6WSJ - chains A and I; structure by X-ray diffraction, 1.70 A resolution.

== Chain A ==
Protein: Hdac6 protein
From: Danio rerio
UniProtKB: A7YT55 (A7YT55_DANRE); residues 440-798 here correspond to UniProt positions 288-646 (UniProt number = residue number - 152)
Amino-acid sequence (364 residues; numbered 435 to 798; the number before each row is that of its first residue):
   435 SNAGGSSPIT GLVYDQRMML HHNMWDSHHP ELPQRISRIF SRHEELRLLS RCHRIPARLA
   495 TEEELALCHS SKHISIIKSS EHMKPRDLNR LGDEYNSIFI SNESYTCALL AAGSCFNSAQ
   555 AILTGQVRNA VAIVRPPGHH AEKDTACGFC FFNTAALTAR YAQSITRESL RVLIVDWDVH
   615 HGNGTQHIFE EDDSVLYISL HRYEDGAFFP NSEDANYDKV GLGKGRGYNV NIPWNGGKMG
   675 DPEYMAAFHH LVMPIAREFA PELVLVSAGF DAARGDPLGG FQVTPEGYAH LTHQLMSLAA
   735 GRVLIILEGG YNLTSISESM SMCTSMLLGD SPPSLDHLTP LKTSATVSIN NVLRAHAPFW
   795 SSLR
Not modelled in the structure: 435-441, 769-772
Differences from the reference sequence: expression tag (435-439)
Bound ions: K+ site 1: Asp610, Asp612, His614, Ser633, Leu634; Zn2+: Asp612, His614, Asp705 (shared with U2M_5(I) of chain I); K+ site 2: Phe623, Asp626, Val629, Tyr662

== Chain I ==
Protein: cyclopeptide des4.3.1
Amino-acid sequence (8 residues; each row starts with the number of its first residue):
     1 ASDRXFXK
Covalent attachments: covalent link Ala1-Lys8
Modified / non-standard residues: Ala1 (D-alanine; DAL); Ser2 (D-serine; DSN); Arg4 (D-arginine; DAR); U2M ((2S)-2-amino-7-sulfanylheptanoic acid) at position 5, DNE (D-norleucine) at position 7
Bound ions: Zn2+: U2M_5 (shared with Asp612(A), His614(A), Asp705(A) of chain A)

== How chain A and chain I interact ==
Residue-residue contacts (20):
  His463(A) - Phe6(I)
  Pro464(A) - Phe6(I)
  Asn530(A) - Arg4(I)
  Ser531(A) - Asp3(I)  hydrogen bond
  Ser531(A) - Arg4(I)  hydrogen bond (side chain-backbone)
  Ser531(A) - U2M_5(I)  hydrogen bond (side chain-backbone)
  His573(A) - U2M_5(I)
  His574(A) - U2M_5(I)
  Gly582(A) - U2M_5(I)
  Phe583(A) - U2M_5(I)
  Phe583(A) - Phe6(I)  hydrophobic
  Asp612(A) - U2M_5(I)
  His614(A) - U2M_5(I)
  Phe643(A) - Arg4(I)
  Phe643(A) - U2M_5(I)
  Asn645(A) - Arg4(I)
  Asp705(A) - U2M_5(I)
  Leu712(A) - U2M_5(I)
  Gly743(A) - U2M_5(I)
  Tyr745(A) - U2M_5(I)

== Summary ==
The interface between chain A and chain I involves 16 residues on one side and 4 on the other; the contacts
include 3 hydrogen bonds. Among the polar pairs are Ser531(A)-Asp3(I), Ser531(A)-Arg4(I) and
Ser531(A)-U2M_5(I).
Here chain A is Hdac6 protein (Danio rerio) and chain I is cyclopeptide des4.3.1. Entry 6WSJ (Crystal
Structure of Danio rerio histone deacetylase 6 catalytic domain 2 complexed with cyclopeptide des4.3.1) was
determined by X-ray diffraction (same publication as 6WHN, 6WHO, 6WHQ, 6WHZ and 6WI3).
